PDB entry 4CZ2 | X-ray diffraction, 2.97 A resolution | chains B and D of the 4 polymer chains in the assembly

[Chain B]
Name: Ras-related protein rab-32
From: Homo sapiens
UniProt: Q13637 (RAB32_HUMAN); numbering as in UniProt (aligned over 1-225)
Sequence (230 residues; row label = number of the first residue in the row; numbers below 1 keep their minus sign (Gly-4 is residue -4)):
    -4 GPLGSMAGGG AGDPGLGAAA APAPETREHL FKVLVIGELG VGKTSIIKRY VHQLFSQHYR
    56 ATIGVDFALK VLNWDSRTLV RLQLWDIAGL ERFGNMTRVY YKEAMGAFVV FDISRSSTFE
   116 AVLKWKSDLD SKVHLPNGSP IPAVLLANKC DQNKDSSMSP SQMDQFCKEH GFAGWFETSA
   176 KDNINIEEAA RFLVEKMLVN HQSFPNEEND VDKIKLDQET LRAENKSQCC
Disordered / not traced: -4 to 20, 200-225
Modified residues: Mse1 (selenomethionine); Mse91, Mse100, Mse153, Mse158, Mse192 (selenomethionine; parent Met)
Sequence notes: expression tag (-4 to 0); engineered mutation Leu85 (Gln in Q13637), Mse100 (Val in Q13637), Mse153 (Gln in Q13637), Mse158 (Val in Q13637), Mse192 (Ile in Q13637)
Bound ions: Mg2+: Thr39, Thr57 (together with GMP-PCP)
Small-molecule neighbours: GMP-PCP (GCP; phosphomethylphosphonic acid guanylate ester): Glu33, Leu34, Gly35, Val36, Gly37, Lys38, Thr39, Ser40, Phe50, Ser51, Gln52, His53, Tyr54, Arg55, Ala56, Thr57, Ile82, Ala83, Gly84, Asn143, Lys144, Asp146, Gln147, Thr173, Ser174, Ala175, Lys176
Curated features (UniProtKB/Swiss-Prot):
  - region: Asn178 to Gln197 (PKA-RII subunit binding domain)
  - motif: Gln48 to Phe62 (Switch 1), Gly84, Glu86 to Lys97 (Switch 2)
  - binding site (GTP): Val36, Gly37, Lys38, Thr39, Ser40, Ser51, Gln52, Tyr54, Thr57, Gly84, Asn143, Lys144, Asp146, Ala175, Lys176
  - binding site (Mg(2+)): Thr39, Thr57, Asp81
  - modified residue: Ala2 (N-acetylalanine), Ser71 (Phosphoserine)
  - lipidation (S-geranylgeranyl cysteine): Cys224, Cys225
  - natural variant: Ser71 (S71R: Risk factor for PARK26)
  - mutagenesis: Thr39 (T39N: Decreased GTP-binding activity), Gly89 (G89T: Impairs interaction with ANKRD27; when associated with S-90 and L-94), Asn90 (N90S: Impairs interaction with ANKRD27; when associated with T-89 and L-94), Mse91 (M91S: Impairs interaction with ANKRD27; when associated with S-93), Arg93 (R93S: Impairs interaction with ANKRD27; when associated with M-91), Val94 (V94L: Impairs interaction with ANKRD27; when associated with T-89 and S-90), Ala185 (A185F: Abolishes binding to protein kinase A type II regulatory subunit), Leu188 (L188P: Abolishes binding to protein kinase A type II regulatory subunit)

[Chain D]
Name: Ankyrin repeat domain-containing protein 27
From: Homo sapiens
Notes: fragment: first ankyrin repeat-containing domain, residues 1-225
UniProt: Q96NW4 (ANR27_HUMAN); residues 450-640 here = UniProt positions 450-640
Sequence (203 residues; row label = number of the first residue in the row):
   444 GPLGSMDPSV VTPFSRDDRG HTPLHVAAVC GQASLIDLLV SKGAMVNATD YHGATPLHLA
   504 CQKGYQSVTL LLLHYKASAE VQDNNGNTPL HLACTYGHED CVKALVYYDV ESCRLDIGNE
   564 KGDTPLHIAA RWGYQGVIET LLQNGASTEI QNRLKETPLK CALNSKILSV MEAYHLSFER
   624 RQKSSEAPVQ SPQRSVDHHH HHH
Disordered / not traced: 444-452, 621-646
Sequence notes: expression tag (444-449, 641-646)
Curated features (UniProtKB/Swiss-Prot):
  - mutagenesis: Gln509 (Q509A: Disrupts interaction with RAB32), Leu513 (L513D: Disrupts interaction with RAB32), Lys546 (K546D: Impairs interaction with RAB32), Tyr550 (Y550A: Impairs interaction with RAB32)
Reported in the primary citation:
  - mutagenesis - Q509A/Y550A, L513D/K546D: unchanged localization

[Interface between chain B and chain D]
Contacting residue pairs (18):
  Leu34(B) - Ser458(D)
  Gln52(B) - Asp461(D)
  His53(B) - Asp461(D)
  His53(B) - Arg462(D)
  Tyr54(B) - Arg459(D)
  Tyr54(B) - Asp460(D)
  Tyr54(B) - Asp461(D)  hydrogen bond (backbone-backbone)
  Arg55(B) - Asp460(D)
  Arg55(B) - Arg462(D)
  Ala56(B) - Asp460(D)  hydrogen bond (backbone-side chain)
  Ile58(B) - Val472(D)  hydrophobic
  Ile58(B) - Cys473(D)  hydrophobic
  Leu85(B) - Pro466(D)  hydrophobic
  Leu85(B) - Val469(D)  hydrophobic
  Glu86(B) - Gln475(D)  hydrogen bond
  Phe88(B) - Val454(D)  hydrophobic
  Phe88(B) - Leu478(D)
  Phe88(B) - Leu481(D)  hydrophobic
Other interface residues (no listed pair), chain B (14 interface residues in all): Thr57, Gly59, Gly89, Mse91
Other interface residues (no listed pair), chain D (16 interface residues in all): Val453, Thr455, His464
The authors on this interface:
  - hot spots on chain D (mutagenesis) - Q509A (Kd 30 uM), K546D (Kd 8 uM), Y550A (Kd 22 uM): decreased binding to Ras-related protein rab-32 (chain B)
  - hot spots on chain D (mutagenesis) - Q509A/Y550A, L513D (K_D_ > 300 uM), L513D/K546D: abolished binding to Ras-related protein rab-32 (chain B)

[Summary]
The interface between chain B and chain D involves 14 residues on one side and 16 on the other, with 3
hydrogen bonds. Among the polar pairs are Ala56(B)-Asp460(D), Glu86(B)-Gln475(D) and Tyr54(B)-Asp461(D). The
paper reports that Q509A, K546D and Y550A of chain D reduce binding to Ras-related protein rab-32 (chain B);
Q509A/Y550A, L513D and L513D/K546D of chain D abolish binding to Ras-related protein rab-32 (chain B).
Here chain B is Ras-related protein rab-32 and chain D is Ankyrin repeat domain-containing protein 27, both
from Homo sapiens. Entry 4CZ2 (Complex of human VARP-ANKRD1 with Rab32-GppCp. Selenomet derivative) was
determined by X-ray diffraction together with 4CYM from the same study.
